Entry 3PUO (X-ray diffraction, 2.65 A resolution); this record covers chains A and B.

Chain A (and B):
Molecule: Dihydrodipicolinate synthase
Source organism: Pseudomonas aeruginosa
Notes: EC 4.2.1.52; chain B of this document is another copy of the same molecule, construct and numbering; everything in this record applies to it too
Reference sequence: D1MH64 (D1MH64_PSEAE); numbering as in UniProt (aligned over 1-292)
Sequence (292 residues; numbered 1 to 292; the number before each row is that of its first residue):
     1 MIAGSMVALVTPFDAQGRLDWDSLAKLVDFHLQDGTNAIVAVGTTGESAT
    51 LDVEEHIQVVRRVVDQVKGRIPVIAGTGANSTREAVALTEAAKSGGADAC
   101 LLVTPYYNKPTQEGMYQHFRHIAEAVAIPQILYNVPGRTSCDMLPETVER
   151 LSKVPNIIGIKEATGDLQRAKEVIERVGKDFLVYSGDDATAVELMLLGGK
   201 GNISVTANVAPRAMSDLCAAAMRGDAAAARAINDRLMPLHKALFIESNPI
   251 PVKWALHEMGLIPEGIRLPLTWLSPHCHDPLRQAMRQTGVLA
Sequence notes: engineered mutation Asp34 (Glu in D1MH64), Val60 (Ile in D1MH64), Asp234 (Glu in D1MH64), Asp279 (Glu in D1MH64)
Residues lining bound ligands:
  - lysine (LYS), molecule 1: Ser48, Ala49, Leu51, Asp52, Val53, His56, Glu84, Tyr106
  - lysine (LYS), molecule 2: Asn80, Ser81, Glu84
  - lysine (LYS), molecule 3: Ile266, Arg267, Leu268, Leu270, Thr271, Trp272

Chain A / chain B interface:
Contacting residue pairs (63; chain A residue first):
  Thr44(A) with Tyr107(B), hydrogen bond
  Ala49(A) with Asn80(B); Ser81(B)
  Thr50(A) with Ser81(B); Arg83(B)
  Asp52(A) with Arg83(B), salt bridge
  Glu55(A) with Arg83(B), salt bridge
  Asn80(A) with Ala49(B); Pro269(B)
  Ser81(A) with Ala49(B); Thr50(B)
  Thr82(A) with Leu268(B); Pro269(B)
  Arg83(A) with Thr50(B), hydrogen bond (side chain-backbone); Leu51(B); Asp52(B), salt bridge
  Val103(A) with Tyr107(B), hydrophobic
  Pro105(A) with Pro269(B), hydrophobic
  Tyr106(A) with Tyr106(B), hydrophobic; Arg138(B)
  Tyr107(A) with Thr44(B), hydrogen bond; Val103(B), hydrophobic; Tyr106(B), hydrophobic; Tyr133(B); Arg138(B), hydrogen bond (backbone-side chain); Thr139(B)
  Asn108(A) with Ala49(B); Arg138(B); Pro269(B)
  Lys109(A) with Gly137(B); Ser247(B), hydrogen bond (backbone-side chain)
  Pro110(A) with Pro269(B)
  Thr111(A) with Thr271(B)
  Gly114(A) with Pro269(B); Thr271(B)
  Gln117(A) with Leu268(B)
  Tyr133(A) with Tyr107(B)
  Pro136(A) with Ser140(B)
  Gly137(A) with Lys109(B); Ser140(B), hydrogen bond (backbone-side chain)
  Arg138(A) with Tyr106(B); Tyr107(B), hydrogen bond (side chain-backbone); Asn108(B); Ser140(B), hydrogen bond (backbone-side chain)
  Thr139(A) with Tyr107(B); Ser140(B), hydrogen bond (backbone-side chain)
  Ser140(A) with Pro136(B); Gly137(B); Arg138(B), hydrogen bond (side chain-backbone); Thr139(B); Ser140(B), hydrogen bond
  Ser247(A) with Lys109(B), hydrogen bond (side chain-backbone)
  Arg267(A) with Arg83(B)
  Leu268(A) with Thr82(B); Gln117(B)
  Pro269(A) with Asn80(B); Thr82(B); Pro105(B), hydrophobic; Asn108(B); Pro110(B), hydrophobic; Gly114(B)
  Thr271(A) with Thr111(B); Gly114(B)
Interface residues without a listed pair, chain A (35 interface residues in all): Leu51, Glu113, His118, Val135, Leu270
Interface residues without a listed pair, chain B (34 interface residues in all): Glu55, His118, Glu246, Arg267, Leu270

In short:
35 residues of chain A face 34 of chain B across their interface, with 12 hydrogen bonds and 3 salt bridges.
Polar pairs include Asp52(A)-Arg83(B), Glu55(A)-Arg83(B) and Thr44(A)-Tyr107(B). Bound to chain A: 3 copies of
lysine.
Chain A and chain B are both Dihydrodipicolinate synthase (Pseudomonas aeruginosa); the structure, Crystal
structure of dihydrodipicolinate synthase from Pseudomonas aeruginosa(PsDHDPS)complexed with L-lysine at 2.65A
resolution, was determined by X-ray diffraction (same publication as 3PS7).
